PDB entry 9BKJ | electron microscopy, 2.59 A resolution | chains P and R of the 5 polymer chains in the assembly

[Chain P]
Protein: Cholecystokinin-8
UniProtKB: P06307 (CCKN_HUMAN); residues 1-8 here correspond to UniProt positions 96-103 (UniProt number = residue number + 95)
Sequence (8 residues; row label = number of the first residue in the row):
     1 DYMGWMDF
Modified / non-standard residues: Tyr2 (O-sulfo-L-tyrosine; TYS)
Ligand contacts: amino group (NH2): Met6, Asp7, Phe8
Curated features (UniProtKB/Swiss-Prot):
  - modified residue: Tyr2 (Sulfotyrosine), Phe8 (Phenylalanine amide)

[Chain R]
Protein: Cholecystokinin receptor type A
From: Homo sapiens
UniProtKB: P32238 (CCKAR_HUMAN); numbering as in UniProt (aligned over 2-428)
Sequence (427 residues; numbered 2 to 428; the number before each row is that of its first residue):
     2 DVVDSLLVNG SNITPPCELG LENETLFCLD QPRPSKEWQP AVQILLYSLI FLLSVLGNTL
    62 VITVLIRNKR MRTVTNIFLL SLAVSDLMLC LFCMPFNLIP NLLKDFIFGS AVCKTTTYFM
   122 GTSVSVSTFN LVAISLERAG AICKPLQSRV WQTKSHALKV IAATWCLSFT IMTPYPIYSN
   182 LVPFTKNNNQ TANMCRFLLP NDVMQQSWHT FLLLILFLIP GIVMMVAYGL ISLELYQGIK
   242 FEASQKKSAK ERKPSTTSSG KYEDSDGCYL QKTRPPRKLE LRQLSTGSSS RANRIRSNSS
   302 AANLMAKKRV IRMLIVIVVL FFLCWMPIFS ANAWRAYDTA SAERRLSGTP ISFILLLSYT
   362 SSCVNPIIYC FMNKRFRLGF MATFPCCPNP GPPGARGEVG EEEEGGTTGA SLSRFSYSHM
   422 SASVPPQ
Not modelled in the structure: 2-37, 239-304, 387-428
Sequence notes: engineered mutation Ala140 (Tyr in P32238)
Disulfides: Cys114-Cys196
Ligand contacts: amino group (NH2): Asn98, Met121, Leu356, Tyr360
Curated features (UniProtKB/Swiss-Prot):
  - lipidation: Cys387 (S-palmitoyl cysteine)
  - glycosylation (N-linked (GlcNAc...) asparagine): Asn10, Asn24, Asn190
What the authors report for this chain:
  - mutagenesis - Y140A: decreased signaling

[Chain P / chain R interface]
Pairs across the interface (39; chain P residue first):
  Asp1(P) - Phe185(R)
  Tyr2(P) - Pro101(R)
  Tyr2(P) - Asn102(R)
  Tyr2(P) - Lys105(R)
  Tyr2(P) - Phe185(R)
  Tyr2(P) - Asn194(R)
  Tyr2(P) - Met195(R)
  Tyr2(P) - Cys196(R)
  Tyr2(P) - Arg197(R)
  Met3(P) - Met195(R)
  Met3(P) - Arg197(R)  hydrogen bond (backbone-side chain)
  Met3(P) - Glu344(R)
  Met3(P) - Ser348(R)
  Gly4(P) - Arg197(R)  hydrogen bond (backbone-side chain)
  Gly4(P) - Arg336(R)
  Gly4(P) - Glu344(R)
  Gly4(P) - Ser348(R)  hydrogen bond (backbone-side chain)
  Trp5(P) - Arg197(R)  hydrogen bond (backbone-side chain)
  Trp5(P) - Ala332(R)
  Trp5(P) - Asn333(R)  hydrogen bond
  Trp5(P) - Arg336(R)  hydrogen bond (backbone-side chain)
  Trp5(P) - Ala343(R)
  Trp5(P) - Leu347(R)  hydrophobic
  Trp5(P) - Ile352(R)  hydrophobic
  Met6(P) - Thr118(R)
  Met6(P) - Met121(R)  hydrophobic
  Met6(P) - Cys196(R)  hydrophobic
  Asp7(P) - Tyr176(R)  hydrogen bond
  Asp7(P) - Phe198(R)
  Asp7(P) - His210(R)  salt bridge
  Asp7(P) - Ile329(R)
  Asp7(P) - Asn333(R)  hydrogen bond (backbone-side chain)
  Asp7(P) - Arg336(R)  salt bridge
  Phe8(P) - Asn98(R)
  Phe8(P) - Met121(R)
  Phe8(P) - Tyr176(R)
  Phe8(P) - Phe330(R)  hydrophobic
  Phe8(P) - Leu356(R)
  Phe8(P) - Tyr360(R)  hydrogen bond (backbone-side chain)
Also at the interface, not in a pair above, chain R (36 interface residues in all): Cys94, Phe97, Asp106, Phe107, Gly122, Val125, Trp209, Leu213, Leu217, Arg345

[Overview]
Chain P and chain R form an interface of 8 and 36 residues respectively; the contacts include 9 hydrogen bonds
and 2 salt bridges. Polar pairs include Asp7(P)-His210(R), Asp7(P)-Arg336(R) and Met3(P)-Arg197(R). Amino
group is bound between chain P and chain R. From the paper: Y140A of chain R reduces signaling.
Here chain P is Cholecystokinin-8 and chain R is Cholecystokinin receptor type A (Homo sapiens). Entry 9BKJ
(Cholecystokinin 1 receptor (CCK1R) Y140A mutant, Gq chimera (mGsqi) complex) was determined by electron
microscopy, deposited together with 9BKK.
